8U9C - chains D and G of the 7 polymer chains in the assembly; structure by electron microscopy, 3.70 A resolution.

== Chain D ==
Protein: Cell division control protein 48
Organism: Saccharomyces cerevisiae
Notes: EC 3.6.4.6
UniProtKB: P25694 (CDC48_YEAST); residue numbers follow UniProt; this construct covers 1-835
Sequence (835 residues; row label = number of the first residue in the row):
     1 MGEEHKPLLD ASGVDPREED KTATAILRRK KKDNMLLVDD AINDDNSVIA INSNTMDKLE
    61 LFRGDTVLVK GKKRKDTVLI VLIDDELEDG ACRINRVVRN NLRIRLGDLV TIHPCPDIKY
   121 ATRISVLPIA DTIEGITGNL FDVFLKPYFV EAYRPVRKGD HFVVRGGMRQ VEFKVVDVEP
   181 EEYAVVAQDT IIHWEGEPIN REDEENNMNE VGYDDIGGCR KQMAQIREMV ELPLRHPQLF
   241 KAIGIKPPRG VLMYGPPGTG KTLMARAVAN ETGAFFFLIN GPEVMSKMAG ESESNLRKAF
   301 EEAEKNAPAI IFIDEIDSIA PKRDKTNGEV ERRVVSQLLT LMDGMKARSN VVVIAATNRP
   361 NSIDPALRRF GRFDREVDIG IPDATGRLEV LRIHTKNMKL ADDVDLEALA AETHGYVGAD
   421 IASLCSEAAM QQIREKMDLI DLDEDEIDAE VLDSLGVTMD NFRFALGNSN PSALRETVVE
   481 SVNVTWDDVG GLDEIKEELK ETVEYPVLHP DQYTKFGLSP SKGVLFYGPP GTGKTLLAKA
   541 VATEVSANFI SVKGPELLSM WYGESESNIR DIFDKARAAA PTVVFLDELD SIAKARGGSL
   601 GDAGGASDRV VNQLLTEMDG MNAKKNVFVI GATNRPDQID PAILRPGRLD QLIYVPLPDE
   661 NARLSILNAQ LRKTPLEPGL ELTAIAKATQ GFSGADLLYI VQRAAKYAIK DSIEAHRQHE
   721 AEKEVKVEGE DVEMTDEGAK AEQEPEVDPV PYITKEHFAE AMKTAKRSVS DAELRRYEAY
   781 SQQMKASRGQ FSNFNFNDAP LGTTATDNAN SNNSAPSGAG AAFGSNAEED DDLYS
Disordered / not traced: 1-203, 439-448, 722-747, 789-835
Ion coordination: Mg2+ site 1: Thr262 (together with 08T); Mg2+ site 2: Asp343 (together with 08T) (shared with 1 residue of chain C); Mg2+ site 3: Thr535 (together with 08T)
Ligand contacts:
  - 08T ([[[(2R,3S,4R,5R)-5-(6-aminopurin-9-yl)-3,4-bis(oxidanyl)oxolan-2-yl]methoxy-oxidanyl-phosphoryl]oxy-oxidanyl-phosphoryl]oxy-tris(fluoranyl)beryllium), molecule 1: Asp215, Ile216, Gly217, Pro256, Pro257, Gly258, Thr259, Gly260, Lys261, Thr262, Leu263, Arg266, Asn358, Pro382, Val390, His394, Gly418, Ala419
  - 08T, molecule 2: Asp343, Arg369, Phe370, Arg372
  - 08T, molecule 3: Asp488, Val489, Gly490, Leu492, Pro529, Pro530, Gly531, Thr532, Gly533, Lys534, Thr535, Leu536, Glu588, Ile666, Gln670, Gly694, Ala695, Leu698
  - 08T, molecule 4: Asp619, Lys624, Arg645, Arg648
What the authors report for this chain:
  - catalytic residues: Glu315, Arg369, Arg372, Glu588, Arg645, Arg648 (citing earlier work)

== Chain G ==
Protein: Substrate
Organism: Saccharomyces cerevisiae
Sequence (22 residues; each row starts with the number of its first residue):
     1 AAAAAAAAAA AAAVAVAVAV AA

== How chain D and chain G interact ==
Residue-residue contacts (11; chain D residue first):
  Lys287(D) - Ala8(G)
  Lys287(D) - Ala9(G)
  Met288(D) - Ala6(G)
  Met288(D) - Ala7(G)  hydrophobic
  Met560(D) - Val20(G)  hydrogen bond (backbone-backbone)
  Trp561(D) - Ala17(G)  hydrophobic
  Trp561(D) - Val18(G)
  Trp561(D) - Val20(G)
  Tyr562(D) - Val18(G)
  Tyr562(D) - Val20(G)  hydrophobic
  Ala603(D) - Ala21(G)
Also at the interface, not in a pair above, chain D (8 interface residues in all): Asn327, Arg609
Also at the interface, not in a pair above, chain G (11 interface residues in all): Ala13, Ala19, Ala22

== In short ==
Chain D and chain G form an interface of 8 and 11 residues respectively; the contacts include 1 hydrogen bond.
The hydrogen-bonded pair Met560(D)-Val20(G) is a backbone contact. Bound to chain D: 4 copies of compound 08T.
The paper reports catalytic residues Glu315(D), Arg369(D) and Arg372(D) among others.
Here chain D is Cell division control protein 48 and chain G is Substrate, both from Saccharomyces cerevisiae.
Entry 8U9C (Cdc48-Shp1 unfolding native substrate, Class 5) was determined by electron microscopy together
with 8U7T, 8U8I, 8U9P, 8U9Q, 8U9Z, 8UA0 and 3 further entries from the same study.
